Entry 1TU7 (X-ray diffraction, 1.50 A resolution); this record covers chains A and B.

== Chain A (and B) ==
Protein: Glutathione S-transferase 2
From: Onchocerca volvulus
Notes: EC 2.5.1.18; chain B of this document is another copy of the same molecule, construct and numbering; everything in this record applies to it too
UniProt: P46427 (GSTP_ONCVO); residue numbers follow UniProt; this construct covers 1-208
Amino-acid sequence (208 residues; row label = number of the first residue in the row):
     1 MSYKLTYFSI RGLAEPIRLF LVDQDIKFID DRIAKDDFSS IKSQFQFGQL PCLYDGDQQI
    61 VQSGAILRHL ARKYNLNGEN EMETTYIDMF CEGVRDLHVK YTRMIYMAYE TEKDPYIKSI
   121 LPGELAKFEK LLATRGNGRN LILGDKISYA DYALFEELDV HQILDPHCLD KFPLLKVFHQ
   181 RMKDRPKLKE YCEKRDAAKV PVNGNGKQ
Residues lining bound ligands: glutathione (GSH): Y7, F8, L13, F38, K42, G48, Q49, L50, P51, Q62, S63, R95
Swiss-Prot annotation at these positions:
  - binding site (glutathione): Y7, K42, Q49, L50, Q62, S63

== Interface between chain A and chain B ==
Contacting residue pairs (52):
  Q46(A) - M89(B)
  Q46(A) - K127(B)
  Q46(A) - L131(B)
  F47(A) - M89(B)
  F47(A) - G93(B)
  F47(A) - K127(B)  hydrogen bond (backbone-side chain)
  F47(A) - F128(B)  hydrophobic
  F47(A) - L131(B)  hydrophobic
  Q58(A) - M82(B)
  Q58(A) - T85(B)
  I60(A) - T85(B)
  V61(A) - M89(B)
  Q62(A) - M89(B)
  Q62(A) - E92(B)
  Q62(A) - G93(B)
  Q62(A) - D96(B)
  A65(A) - D88(B)
  A65(A) - M89(B)
  R68(A) - R68(B)
  R68(A) - D88(B)  salt bridge
  R68(A) - E92(B)
  H69(A) - E81(B)  salt bridge
  H69(A) - T85(B)  hydrogen bond
  R72(A) - E81(B)  salt bridge
  R72(A) - T84(B)
  R72(A) - T85(B)  hydrogen bond
  E81(A) - H69(B)  salt bridge
  E81(A) - R72(B)  salt bridge
  M82(A) - Q58(B)
  T84(A) - R72(B)
  T85(A) - Q58(B)
  T85(A) - I60(B)
  T85(A) - H69(B)
  T85(A) - R72(B)  hydrogen bond
  D88(A) - A65(B)
  D88(A) - R68(B)  salt bridge
  M89(A) - Q46(B)
  M89(A) - F47(B)
  M89(A) - V61(B)
  M89(A) - Q62(B)
  M89(A) - A65(B)
  E92(A) - Q62(B)
  E92(A) - R68(B)  salt bridge
  G93(A) - F47(B)
  G93(A) - Q62(B)
  R95(A) - E92(B)  salt bridge
  D96(A) - Q62(B)  hydrogen bond
  K127(A) - Q46(B)
  K127(A) - F47(B)  hydrogen bond (side chain-backbone)
  F128(A) - F47(B)  hydrophobic
  L131(A) - Q46(B)
  L131(A) - F47(B)  hydrophobic
Also at the interface, not in a pair above, chain A (29 interface residues in all): G48, Q49, Q59, G64, F90, K130
Also at the interface, not in a pair above, chain B (29 interface residues in all): S43, G48, Q49, Q59, G64, F90, R95

== Overview ==
The chain A/chain B interface involves 29 residues from each chain; the contacts include 6 hydrogen bonds and
8 salt bridges. Among the polar pairs are R68(A)-D88(B), H69(A)-E81(B) and R72(A)-E81(B). Bound to chain A:
glutathione. Curated annotation (UniProt) lists 6 glutathione-binding residues on chain A.
Chain A and chain B are both Glutathione S-transferase 2 (Onchocerca volvulus); the structure, Structure of
Onchocerca Volvulus Pi-class Glutathione S-transferase, was determined by X-ray diffraction (same publication
as 1TU8).
